Entry 8EYQ (electron microscopy, 3.30 A resolution); this record covers chains K and A of the 18 polymer chains in the assembly.

# Chain K
Molecule: 30S ribosomal protein S11
From: Escherichia coli
Reference sequence: B7MCR3 (RS11_ECO45); residues 1-129 here = UniProt positions 1-129
Amino-acid sequence (129 residues; each row starts with the number of its first residue):
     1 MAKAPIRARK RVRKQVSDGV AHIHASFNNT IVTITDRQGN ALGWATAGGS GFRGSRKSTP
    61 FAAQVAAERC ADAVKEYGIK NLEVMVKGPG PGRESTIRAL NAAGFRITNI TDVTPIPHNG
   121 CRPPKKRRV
Unresolved in the structure: 1-12

# Chain A
Molecule: 16S_rRNA
From: Escherichia coli
Sequence (1540 nucleotides; each row starts with the number of its first residue):
     1 AAAUUGAAGA GUUUGAUCAU GGCUCAGAUU GAACGCUGGC GGCAGGCCUA ACACAUGCAA
    61 GUCGAACGGU AACAGGAAGA AGCUUGCUUC UUUGCUGACG AGUGGCGGAC GGGUGAGUAA
   121 UGUCUGGGAA ACUGCCUGAU GGAGGGGGAU AACUACUGGA AACGGUAGCU AAUACCGCAU
   181 AACGUCGCAA GACCAAAGAG GGGGACCUUC GGGCCUCUUG CCAUCGGAUG UGCCCAGAUG
   241 GGAUUAGCUA GUAGGUGGGG UAACGGCUCA CCUAGGCGAC GAUCCCUAGC UGGUCUGAGA
   301 GGAUGACCAG CCACACUGGA ACUGAGACAC GGUCCAGACU CCUACGGGAG GCAGCAGUGG
   361 GGAAUAUUGC ACAAUGGGCG CAAGCCUGAU GCAGCCAUGC CGCGUGUAUG AAGAAGGCCU
   421 UCGGGUUGUA AAGUACUUUC AGCGGGGAGG AAGGGAGUAA AGUUAAUACC UUUGCUCAUU
   481 GACGUUACCC GCAGAAGAAG CACCGGCUAA CUCCGUGCCA GCAGCCGCGG UAAUACGGAG
   541 GGUGCAAGCG UUAAUCGGAA UUACUGGGCG UAAAGCGCAC GCAGGCGGUU UGUUAAGUCA
   601 GAUGUGAAAU CCCCGGGCUC AACCUGGGAA CUGCAUCUGA UACUGGCAAG CUUGAGUCUC
   661 GUAGAGGGGG GUAGAAUUCC AGGUGUAGCG GUGAAAUGCG UAGAGAUCUG GAGGAAUACC
   721 GGUGGCGAAG GCGGCCCCCU GGACGAAGAC UGACGCUCAG GUGCGAAAGC GUGGGGAGCA
   781 AACAGGAUUA GAUACCCUGG UAGUCCACGC CGUAAACGAU GUCGACUUGG AGGUUGUGCC
   841 CUUGAGGCGU GGCUUCCGGA GCUAACGCGU UAAGUCGACC GCCUGGGGAG UACGGCCGCA
   901 AGGUUAAAAC UCAAAUGAAU UGACGGGGGC CCGCACAAGC GGUGGAGCAU GUGGUUUAAU
   961 UCGAUGCAAC GCGAAGAACC UUACCUGGUC UUGACAUCCA CGGAAGUUUU CAGAGAUGAG
  1021 AAUGUGCCUU CGGGAACCGU GAGACAGGUG CUGCAUGGCU GUCGUCAGCU CGUGUUGUGA
  1081 AAUGUUGGGU UAAGUCCCGC AACGAGCGCA ACCCUUAUCC UUUGUUGCCA GCGGUCCGGC
  1141 CGGGAACUCA AAGGAGACUG CCAGUGAUAA ACUGGAGGAA GGUGGGGAUG ACGUCAAGUC
  1201 AUCAUGGCCC UUACGACCAG GGCUACACAC GUGCUACAAU GGCGCAUACA AAGAGAAGCG
  1261 ACCUCGCGAG AGCAAGCGGA CCUCAUAAAG UGCGUCGUAG UCCGGAUUGG AGUCUGCAAC
  1321 UCGACUCCAU GAAGUCGGAA UCGCUAGUAA UCGUGGAUCA GAAUGCCACG GUGAAUACGU
  1381 UCCCGGGCCU UGUACACACC GCCCGUCACA CCAUGGGAGU GGGUUGCAAA AGAAGUAGGU
  1441 AGCUUAACCU UCGGGAGGGC GCUUACCACU UUGUGAUUCA UGACUGGGGU GAAGUCGUAA
  1501 CAAGGUAACC GUAGGGGAAC CUGCGGUUGG AUCACCUCCU
Unresolved in the structure: 1401-1407, 1494-1501
Modified residues: 2MG (2N-methylguanosine-5'-monophosphate) at position 1207
Reported in the primary citation:
  - conformationally variable residues (order/disorder transition): C1397 to C1400, A1502 to G1505

# Chain K / chain A interface
Residue-residue contacts - 46 pairs, chain K then chain A:
  His22(K) with U707(A), sugar contact
  Asn28(K) with G691(A), phosphate contact; U692(A), hydrogen bond to the phosphate
  Asn29(K) with C689(A), hydrogen bond to the phosphate; G690(A), hydrogen bond to the phosphate
  Thr33(K) with G705(A), base contact; A706(A), hydrogen bond to the sugar
  Gly39(K) with G683(A), hydrogen bond to the base; U707(A), base contact; C708(A), sugar contact
  Asn40(K) with G683(A), base contact; U684(A), hydrogen bond to the sugar
  Ala41(K) with U684(A), hydrogen bond to the sugar
  Trp44(K) with G685(A), hydrogen bond to the sugar; U686(A), base contact; A704(A), base contact; G705(A), base contact
  Thr46(K) with G688(A), phosphate contact; C689(A), hydrogen bond to the phosphate
  Gly48(K) with C689(A), phosphate contact
  Gly49(K) with G688(A), phosphate contact
  Arg53(K) with A695(A), phosphate contact
  Gly54(K) with A694(A), phosphate contact; A695(A), phosphate contact
  Ser55(K) with A694(A), phosphate contact
  Lys87(K) with U707(A), salt bridge to the phosphate
  Ile116(K) with A675(A), hydrogen bond to the sugar
  Pro117(K) with A676(A), sugar contact
  His118(K) with G674(A), base contact; A675(A), hydrogen bond to the base; A718(A), stacking on the base
  Asn119(K) with A716(A), hydrogen bond to the sugar
  Gly120(K) with A675(A), base contact; A715(A), base contact; A716(A), base contact
  Cys121(K) with A676(A), base contact; G714(A), hydrogen bond to the base
  Arg122(K) with G778(A), hydrogen bond to the sugar; C779(A), sugar contact; C1524(A), salt bridge to the phosphate
  Lys125(K) with A780(A), phosphate contact; G1523(A), salt bridge to the phosphate
  Arg127(K) with U692(A), salt bridge to the phosphate; C796(A), hydrogen bond to the phosphate; C797(A), salt bridge to the phosphate
  Arg128(K) with C796(A), phosphate contact
Interface residues without a listed pair, chain K (33 interface residues in all): His24, Ile31, Thr35, Gln38, Pro115, Pro123, Pro124, Val129
Interface residues without a listed pair, chain A (38 interface residues in all): U677, A687, G693, U717, A777, G1505, U1506, G1525

# In short
33 residues of chain K face 38 of chain A across their interface, with 15 hydrogen bonds, 5 salt bridges and 1
aromatic stacking contact. Polar pairs include Gly39(K)-G683(A), His118(K)-A675(A) and Cys121(K)-G714(A). The
paper reports conformational variability at C1397(A) and A1502(A).
Chain K is 30S ribosomal protein S11 and chain A is 16S_rRNA, both from Escherichia coli; the structure,
30S_delta_ksgA_h44_inactive_conformation, was determined by electron microscopy (same publication as 8EYT).
